5H8L - chains F and H of the 8 polymer chains in the assembly; structure by X-ray diffraction, 2.29 A resolution.

# Chain F (and H)
Molecule: N-carbamoylputrescine amidohydrolase
Source organism: Medicago truncatula
Notes: chain H of this document is another copy of the same molecule, construct and numbering; everything in this record applies to it too
UniProtKB: G7ITU5 (G7ITU5_MEDTR); residue numbers follow UniProt; this construct covers 1-301
Chain sequence (304 residues; row label = number of the first residue in the row; numbers below 1 keep their minus sign (Ser-2 is residue -2)):
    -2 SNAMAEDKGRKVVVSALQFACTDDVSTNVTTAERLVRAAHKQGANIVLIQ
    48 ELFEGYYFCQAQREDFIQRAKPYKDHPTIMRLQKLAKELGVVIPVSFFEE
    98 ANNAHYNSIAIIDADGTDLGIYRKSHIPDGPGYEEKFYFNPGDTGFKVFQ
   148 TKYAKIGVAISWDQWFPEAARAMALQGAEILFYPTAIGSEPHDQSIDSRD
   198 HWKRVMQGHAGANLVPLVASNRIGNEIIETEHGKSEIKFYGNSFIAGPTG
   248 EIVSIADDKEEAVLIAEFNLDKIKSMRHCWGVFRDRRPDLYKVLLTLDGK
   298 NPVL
Not modelled in the structure: -2 to 3 (chain H: -2 to 4, 126-129, 188-193, 228-231, 301)
Sequence notes: expression tag (-2 to 0); engineered mutation Ser158 (Cys in G7ITU5)
Residues lining bound ligands: 1,4-diaminobutane (PUT): Pro125, Tyr130, Ser158, Trp159, Ala183, Ile184, Glu187
Reported in the primary citation:
  - binding site for 1,4-diaminobutane: Ser158, Glu187
  - allosteric site: Asp194, His198, Glu248 (from molecular simulation)

# Interface between chain F and chain H
Contacting residue pairs (26; chain F residue first):
  Glu61(F) with Lys269(H), salt bridge; Ser272(H), hydrogen bond; Met273(H); Cys276(H)
  Ile64(F) with His275(H); Cys276(H), hydrophobic
  Gln65(F) with Lys271(H); Ser272(H); His275(H), hydrogen bond
  Glu97(F) with Lys271(H), salt bridge
  Asn99(F) with Leu172(H), hydrogen bond (side chain-backbone); Gln173(H); Gly174(H); His275(H)
  Asn100(F) with Ala171(H), hydrogen bond (side chain-backbone); Arg274(H), hydrogen bond; His275(H), hydrogen bond; Phe280(H)
  His102(F) with His275(H), hydrogen bond
  Lys133(F) with Arg281(H)
  Phe134(F) with Cys276(H), hydrophobic; Arg281(H), hydrogen bond (backbone-side chain)
  Asn137(F) with Phe280(H), hydrogen bond (side chain-backbone); Arg281(H), hydrogen bond (side chain-backbone)
  Leu301(F) with Asp286(H); Leu287(H), hydrophobic
Interface residues without a listed pair, chain F (14 interface residues in all): Tyr135, Phe136, Pro138
Interface residues without a listed pair, chain H (16 interface residues in all): Asp282

# In short
Chain F and chain H form an interface of 14 and 16 residues respectively, with 10 hydrogen bonds and 2 salt
bridges. Polar contacts include Glu61(F)-Lys269(H), Glu97(F)-Lys271(H) and Glu61(F)-Ser272(H). Chain F binds
1,4-diaminobutane. From the paper: a binding site for 1,4-diaminobutane at Ser158(F) and Glu187(F); an
allosteric site at Asp194(F), His198(F) and Glu248(F).
Both chains are N-carbamoylputrescine amidohydrolase (Medicago truncatula). Entry 5H8L (Crystal structure of
Medicago truncatula N-carbamoylputrescine amidohydrolase (MtCPA) C158S mutant in complex with putrescine) was
determined by X-ray diffraction, deposited together with 5H8I, 5H8J and 5H8K.
